Entry 1Z5Z (X-ray diffraction, 2.00 A resolution); this record covers chain A.

Chain A:
Molecule: Helicase of the snf2/rad54 family
Organism: Sulfolobus solfataricus
Reference sequence: Q97XQ5 (Q97XQ5_SULSO); residues 659-789 carry their UniProt numbers (131 of 248 residues fall inside the UniProt entry; the rest is not from it)
Chain sequence (271 residues; each row starts with the number of its first residue):
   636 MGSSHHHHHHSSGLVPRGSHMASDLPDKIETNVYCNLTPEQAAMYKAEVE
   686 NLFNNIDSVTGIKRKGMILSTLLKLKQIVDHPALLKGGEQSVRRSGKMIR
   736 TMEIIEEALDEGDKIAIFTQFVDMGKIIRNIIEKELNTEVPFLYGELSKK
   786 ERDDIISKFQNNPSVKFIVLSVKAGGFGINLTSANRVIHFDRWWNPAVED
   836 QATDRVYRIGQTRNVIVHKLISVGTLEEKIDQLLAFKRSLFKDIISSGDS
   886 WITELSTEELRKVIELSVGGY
Disordered / not traced: 636-662, 835-848
Differences from the reference sequence: expression tag (636-658)
Reported in the primary citation:
  - mutagenesis - Q755A, K808E, R840E, R843E, V850G: decreased catalytic activity on DNA

In short:
The paper reports that Q755A, K808E and R840E, among others, reduce catalytic activity on DNA; 5 substitutions
were tested in all.
Chain A is Helicase of the snf2/rad54 family (Sulfolobus solfataricus); the structure, Sulfolobus solfataricus
SWI2/SNF2 ATPase C-terminal domain, was determined by X-ray diffraction, deposited together with 1Z63 and
1Z6A.
